Entry 7FP2 (X-ray diffraction, 1.64 A resolution); this record covers chains A and B.

# Chain A
Name: Pre-mRNA-splicing factor 8
Organism: Saccharomyces cerevisiae S288C
Reference sequence: P33334 (PRP8_YEAST); numbering as in UniProt (aligned over 1836-2090)
Sequence (258 residues; numbered 1833 to 2090; the number before each row is that of its first residue):
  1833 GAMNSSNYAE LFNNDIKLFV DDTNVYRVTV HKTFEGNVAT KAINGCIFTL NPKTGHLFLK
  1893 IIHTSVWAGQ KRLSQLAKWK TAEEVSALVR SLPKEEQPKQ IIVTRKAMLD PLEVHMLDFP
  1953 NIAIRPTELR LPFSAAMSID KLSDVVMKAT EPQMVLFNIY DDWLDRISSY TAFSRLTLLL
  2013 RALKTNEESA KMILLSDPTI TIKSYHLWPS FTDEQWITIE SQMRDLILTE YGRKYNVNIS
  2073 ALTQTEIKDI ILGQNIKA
Disordered / not traced: 2070-2090
Construct notes: expression tag (1833-1835)
Small-molecule neighbours: WDC (2-{[(5-amino-2-chlorophenyl)methyl](methyl)amino}ethan-1-ol): His1888, Leu1889, Phe1890, Leu1988, Phe1989, Asn1990
Swiss-Prot annotation at these positions:
  - mutagenesis: Asp1853 (D1853A: Alters protein folding. Severely impaired growth. Strongly reduced growth at 35 degrees Celsius; when associated with A-1854; D1853N: Reduced growth at 30 degrees Celsius ...), Asp1854 (D1854A: Reduced growth at 30 degrees Celsius. Strongly reduced growth at 16 degrees Celsius. Strongly reduced growth at 35 degrees Celsius; when associated with A-1853 ...), Thr1855 (T1855A: Reduced growth at 30 degrees Celsius. Strongly reduced growth at 16 degrees Celsius), Thr1936 (T1936A: Reduced growth at 30 degrees Celsius. Strongly reduced growth at 16 degrees Celsius), Arg1937 (R1937K: Severely impaired growth. Reduced growth at 30 degrees Celsius. Strongly reduced growth at 16 degrees Celsius)

# Chain B
Name: A1 cistron-splicing factor AAR2
Organism: Saccharomyces cerevisiae S288C
Reference sequence: P32357 (AAR2_YEAST); aligned to UniProt positions 1-317 over residues 1-317
Sequence (308 residues; row label = number of the first residue in the row; note: 13 numbers in that range are skipped by the numbering (no residue carries them; nothing is unmodelled there); numbers below 1 keep their minus sign (Gly-3 is residue -3)):
    -3 GAMAMNTVPF TSAPIEVTIG IDQYSFNVKE NQPFHGIKDI PIGHVHVIHF QHADNSSMRY
    57 GYWFDCRMGN FYIQYDPKDG LYKMMEERDG AKFENIVHNF KERQMMVSYP KIDEDDTWYN
   117 LTEFVQMDKI RKIVRKDENQ FSYVDSSMTT VQENEL
   166 SSSSSDPAHS LNYTVINFKS REAIRPGHEM EDFLDKSYYL NTVMLQGIFK NSSNYFGELQ
   226 FAFLNAMFFG NYGSSLQWHA MIELICSSAT VPKHMLDKLD EILYYQIKTL PEQYSDILLN
   286 ERVWNICLYS SFQKNSLHNT EKIMENKYPE LL
Disordered / not traced: -3 to 0, 166-169
Construct notes: expression tag (-3 to 0); conflict Ser166 (Leu153 in P32357), Ser167 (Lys154 in P32357), Ser170 (Asp in P32357)
Small-molecule neighbours: WDC (2-{[(5-amino-2-chlorophenyl)methyl](methyl)amino}ethan-1-ol): Pro5, Phe6, Thr7, Tyr68, Glu83, Phe89, Ile92, Phe96
Swiss-Prot annotation at these positions:
  - region: Leu261 to Ile282 (Leucine-zipper)
  - modified residue: Ser253 (Phosphoserine), Thr274 (Phosphothreonine)

# Chain A / chain B interface
Contacting residue pairs (18):
  Gln1907(A) - Met195(B)
  Gln1907(A) - Leu199(B)
  Leu1908(A) - Met195(B)  hydrophobic
  Trp1911(A) - Glu194(B)
  Trp1911(A) - Met195(B)  hydrophobic
  Trp1911(A) - Phe198(B)  hydrophobic
  Asp1942(A) - Lys184(B)  salt bridge
  Asp1942(A) - Phe198(B)
  Glu1945(A) - Lys184(B)  salt bridge
  Val1946(A) - Ile189(B)  hydrophobic
  Val1946(A) - Glu194(B)
  Val1946(A) - Phe198(B)  hydrophobic
  His1947(A) - Glu194(B)  salt bridge
  Leu1949(A) - Lys184(B)
  Leu1949(A) - Ser185(B)
  Leu1949(A) - Arg186(B)
  Leu1949(A) - Ile189(B)  hydrophobic
  Asp1950(A) - Arg186(B)  salt bridge

# Overview
Chain A and chain B form an interface of 9 and 8 residues respectively; the contacts include 4 salt bridges.
Polar pairs include Asp1942(A)-Lys184(B), Glu1945(A)-Lys184(B) and His1947(A)-Glu194(B). Bound to chain A:
compound WDC. Ligands of chain B: compound WDC.
Chain A is Pre-mRNA-splicing factor 8 and chain B is A1 cistron-splicing factor AAR2, both from Saccharomyces
cerevisiae S288C; the structure, PanDDA analysis group deposition -- Aar2/RNaseH in complex with fragment
P08F10 from the F2X-Universal Library, was determined by X-ray diffraction together with 5ST0, 5ST1, 5ST2,
5ST3, 5ST4, 5ST5 and 248 further entries from the same study.
